Entry 6X2F (electron microscopy, 4.00 A resolution); this record covers chains J and R of the 9 polymer chains in the assembly.

[Chain J]
Molecule: DNA-directed RNA polymerase subunit beta'
Organism: Escherichia coli
Notes: EC 2.7.7.6
Reference sequence: A0A4S1NBU2 (A0A4S1NBU2_ECOLX); residue numbers follow UniProt; this construct covers 1-1407
Chain sequence (1407 residues; numbered 1 to 1407; the number before each row is that of its first residue):
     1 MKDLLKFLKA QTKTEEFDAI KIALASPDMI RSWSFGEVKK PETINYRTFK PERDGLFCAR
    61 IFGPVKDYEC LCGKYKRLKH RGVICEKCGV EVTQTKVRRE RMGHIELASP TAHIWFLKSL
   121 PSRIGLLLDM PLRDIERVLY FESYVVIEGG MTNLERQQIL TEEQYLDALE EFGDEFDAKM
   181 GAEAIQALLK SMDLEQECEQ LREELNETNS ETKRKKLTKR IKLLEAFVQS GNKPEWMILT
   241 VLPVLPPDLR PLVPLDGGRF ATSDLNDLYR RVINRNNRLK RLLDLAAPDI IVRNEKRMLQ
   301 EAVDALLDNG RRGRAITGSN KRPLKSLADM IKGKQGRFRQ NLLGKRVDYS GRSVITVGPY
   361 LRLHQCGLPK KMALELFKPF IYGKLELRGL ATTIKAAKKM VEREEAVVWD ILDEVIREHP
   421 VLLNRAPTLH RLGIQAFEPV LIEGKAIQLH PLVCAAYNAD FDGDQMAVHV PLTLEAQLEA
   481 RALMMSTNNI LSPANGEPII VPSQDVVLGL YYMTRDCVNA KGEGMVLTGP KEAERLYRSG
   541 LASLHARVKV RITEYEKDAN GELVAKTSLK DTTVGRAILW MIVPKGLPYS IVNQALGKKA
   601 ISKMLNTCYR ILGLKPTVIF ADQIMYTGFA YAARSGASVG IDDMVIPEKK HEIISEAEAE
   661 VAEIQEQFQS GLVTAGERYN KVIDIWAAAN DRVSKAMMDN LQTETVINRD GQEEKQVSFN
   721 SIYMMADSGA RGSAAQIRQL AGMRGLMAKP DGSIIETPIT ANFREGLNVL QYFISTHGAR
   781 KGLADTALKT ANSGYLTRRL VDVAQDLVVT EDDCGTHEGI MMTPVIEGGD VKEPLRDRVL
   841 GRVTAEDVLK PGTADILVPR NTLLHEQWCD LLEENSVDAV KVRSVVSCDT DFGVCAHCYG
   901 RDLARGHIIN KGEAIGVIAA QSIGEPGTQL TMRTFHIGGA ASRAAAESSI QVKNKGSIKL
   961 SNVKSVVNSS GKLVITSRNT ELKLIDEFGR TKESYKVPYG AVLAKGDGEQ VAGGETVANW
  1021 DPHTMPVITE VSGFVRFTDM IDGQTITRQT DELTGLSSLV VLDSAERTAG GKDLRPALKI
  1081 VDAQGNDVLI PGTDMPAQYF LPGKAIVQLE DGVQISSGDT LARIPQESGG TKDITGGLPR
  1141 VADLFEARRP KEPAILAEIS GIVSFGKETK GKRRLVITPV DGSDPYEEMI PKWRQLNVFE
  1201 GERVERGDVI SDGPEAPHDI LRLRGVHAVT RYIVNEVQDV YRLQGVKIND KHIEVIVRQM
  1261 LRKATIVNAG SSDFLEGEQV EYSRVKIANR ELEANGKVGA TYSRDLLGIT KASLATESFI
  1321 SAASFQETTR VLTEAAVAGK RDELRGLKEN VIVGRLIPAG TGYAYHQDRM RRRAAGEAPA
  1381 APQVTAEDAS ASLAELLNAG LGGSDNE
Not modelled in the structure: 1-15, 934-947, 1127-1134, 1374-1407
Construct notes: conflict Val1384 (Met in A0A4S1NBU2)
Ion coordination: Zn2+ site 1: Cys70, Cys72, Cys85, Cys88; Mg2+: Asp460, Asp462, Asp464 (shared with A20(R) of chain R); Zn2+ site 2: Cys814, Cys888, Cys898

[Chain R]
Molecule: 21-nt RNA strand
Sequence (21 nucleotides; row label = number of the first residue in the row):
     1 GCAUUCAAAG CGGAGAGGUA C
Not modelled in the structure: 1-11, 21
Ion coordination: Mg2+: A20 (shared with Asp460(J), Asp462(J), Asp464(J) of chain J)

[Interface between chain J and chain R]
Residue-residue contacts - 5 pairs, chain J then chain R:
  Arg322(J) with A14(R), hydrogen bond to the sugar
  Arg425(J) with A20(R), hydrogen bond to the sugar
  Asp460(J) with A20(R), phosphate contact
  Asp462(J) with A20(R), phosphate contact
  Asp464(J) with A20(R), hydrogen bond to the sugar
Interface residues without a listed pair, chain J (9 interface residues in all): Val253, Ala261, Pro427, Gly463
Interface residues without a listed pair, chain R (4 interface residues in all): G12, U19

[Summary]
The interface between chain J and chain R involves 9 residues on one side and 4 on the other; the contacts
include 3 hydrogen bonds. Polar contacts include Arg322(J)-A14(R), Arg425(J)-A20(R) and Asp464(J)-A20(R).
Cys70(J), Cys72(J), Cys85(J) and Cys88(J) coordinate Zn2+ site 1.
Chain J is DNA-directed RNA polymerase subunit beta' (Escherichia coli) and chain R is a 21-nt RNA strand; the
structure, Mfd-bound E.coli RNA polymerase elongation complex - L2 state, was determined by electron
microscopy (same publication as 6X26, 6X2N, 6X43, 6X4W, 6X4Y and 6X50).
